PDB entry 4U4J | X-ray diffraction, 2.90 A resolution | chain A

# Chain A
Protein: Putative inner membrane lipoprotein
Source organism: Salmonella enterica subsp. enterica serovar Typhimurium str. LT2
UniProt: Q8ZN46 (Q8ZN46_SALTY); residues 19-1644 here = UniProt positions 19-1644
Chain sequence (1647 residues; numbered -2 to 1644; the number before each row is that of its first residue; numbers below 1 keep their minus sign (Met-2 is residue -2)):
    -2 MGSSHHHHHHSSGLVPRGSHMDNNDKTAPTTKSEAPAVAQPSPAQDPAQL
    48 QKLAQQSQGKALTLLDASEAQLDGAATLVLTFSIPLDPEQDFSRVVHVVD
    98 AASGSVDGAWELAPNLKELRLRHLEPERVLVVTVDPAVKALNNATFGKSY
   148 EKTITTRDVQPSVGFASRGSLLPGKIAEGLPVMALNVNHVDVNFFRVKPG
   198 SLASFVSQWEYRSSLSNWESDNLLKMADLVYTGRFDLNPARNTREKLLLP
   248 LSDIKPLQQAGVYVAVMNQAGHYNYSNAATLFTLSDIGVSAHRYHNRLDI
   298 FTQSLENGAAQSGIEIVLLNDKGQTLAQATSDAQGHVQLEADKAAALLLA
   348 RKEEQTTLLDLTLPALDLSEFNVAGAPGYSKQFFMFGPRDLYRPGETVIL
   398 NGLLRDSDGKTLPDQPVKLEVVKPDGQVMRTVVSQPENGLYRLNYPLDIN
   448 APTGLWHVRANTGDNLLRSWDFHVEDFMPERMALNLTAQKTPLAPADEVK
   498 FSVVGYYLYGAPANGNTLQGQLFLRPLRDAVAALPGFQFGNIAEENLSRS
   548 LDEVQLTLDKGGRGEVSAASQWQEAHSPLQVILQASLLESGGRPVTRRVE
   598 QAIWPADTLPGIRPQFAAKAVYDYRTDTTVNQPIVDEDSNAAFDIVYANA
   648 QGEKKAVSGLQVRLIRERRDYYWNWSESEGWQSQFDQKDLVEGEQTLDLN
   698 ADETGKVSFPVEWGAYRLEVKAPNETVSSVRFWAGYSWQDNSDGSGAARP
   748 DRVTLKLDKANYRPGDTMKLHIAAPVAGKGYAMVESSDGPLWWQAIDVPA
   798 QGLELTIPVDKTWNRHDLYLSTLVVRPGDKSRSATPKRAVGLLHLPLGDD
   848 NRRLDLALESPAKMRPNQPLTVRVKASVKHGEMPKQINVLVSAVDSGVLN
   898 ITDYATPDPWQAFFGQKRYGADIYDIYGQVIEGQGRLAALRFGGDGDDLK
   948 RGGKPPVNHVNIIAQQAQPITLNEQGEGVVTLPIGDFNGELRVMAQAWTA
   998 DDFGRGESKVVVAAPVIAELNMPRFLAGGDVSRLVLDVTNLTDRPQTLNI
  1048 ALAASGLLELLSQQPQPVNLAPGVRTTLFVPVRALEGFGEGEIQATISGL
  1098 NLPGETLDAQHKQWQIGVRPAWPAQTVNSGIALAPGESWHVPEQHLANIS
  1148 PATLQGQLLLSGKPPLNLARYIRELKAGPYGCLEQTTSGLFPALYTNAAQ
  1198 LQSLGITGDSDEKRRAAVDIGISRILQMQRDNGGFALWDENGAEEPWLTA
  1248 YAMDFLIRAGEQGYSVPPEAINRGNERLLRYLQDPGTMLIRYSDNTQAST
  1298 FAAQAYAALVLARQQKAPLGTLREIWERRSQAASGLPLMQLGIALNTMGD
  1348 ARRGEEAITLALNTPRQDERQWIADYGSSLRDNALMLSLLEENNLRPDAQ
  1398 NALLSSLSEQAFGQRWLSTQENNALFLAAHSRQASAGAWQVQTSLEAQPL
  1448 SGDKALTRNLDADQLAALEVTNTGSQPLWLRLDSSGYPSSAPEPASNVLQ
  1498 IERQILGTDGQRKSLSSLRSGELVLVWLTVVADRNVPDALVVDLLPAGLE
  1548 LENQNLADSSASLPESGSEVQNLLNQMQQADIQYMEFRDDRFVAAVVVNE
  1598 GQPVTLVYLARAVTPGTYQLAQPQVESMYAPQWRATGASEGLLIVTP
Disordered / not traced: -2 to 49, 209-222, 266-272, 736-746, 939-955, 1555-1562
Differences from the reference sequence: initiating methionine (-2); expression tag (-1 to 18); engineered mutation Ala98 (Lys in Q8ZN46), Ala99 (Lys in Q8ZN46), Gly1175 (Tyr in Q8ZN46)
Reported in the primary citation:
  - conformationally variable residues (side-chain flip): Gln1182
  - mutagenesis - Y1175G: abolished binding to TEV

# Overview
From the paper: Y1175G abolishes binding to TEV; conformational variability at Gln1182.
Chain A is Putative inner membrane lipoprotein (Salmonella enterica subsp. enterica serovar Typhimurium str.
LT2); the structure, Crystal structure of Salmonella alpha-2-macroglobulin mutant Y1175G, was determined by
X-ray diffraction, deposited together with 4U48 and 4U59.
